8RNC - chains D and F of the 9 polymer chains in the assembly; structure by electron microscopy, 3.52 A resolution.

== Chain D ==
Protein: Polymerase acidic protein
From: Influenza B virus (B/Memphis/13/2003)
Notes: EC 3.1.-.-
UniProt: Q5V8Z9 (Q5V8Z9_9INFB); numbering as in UniProt (aligned over 1-726)
Chain sequence (726 residues; each row starts with the number of its first residue):
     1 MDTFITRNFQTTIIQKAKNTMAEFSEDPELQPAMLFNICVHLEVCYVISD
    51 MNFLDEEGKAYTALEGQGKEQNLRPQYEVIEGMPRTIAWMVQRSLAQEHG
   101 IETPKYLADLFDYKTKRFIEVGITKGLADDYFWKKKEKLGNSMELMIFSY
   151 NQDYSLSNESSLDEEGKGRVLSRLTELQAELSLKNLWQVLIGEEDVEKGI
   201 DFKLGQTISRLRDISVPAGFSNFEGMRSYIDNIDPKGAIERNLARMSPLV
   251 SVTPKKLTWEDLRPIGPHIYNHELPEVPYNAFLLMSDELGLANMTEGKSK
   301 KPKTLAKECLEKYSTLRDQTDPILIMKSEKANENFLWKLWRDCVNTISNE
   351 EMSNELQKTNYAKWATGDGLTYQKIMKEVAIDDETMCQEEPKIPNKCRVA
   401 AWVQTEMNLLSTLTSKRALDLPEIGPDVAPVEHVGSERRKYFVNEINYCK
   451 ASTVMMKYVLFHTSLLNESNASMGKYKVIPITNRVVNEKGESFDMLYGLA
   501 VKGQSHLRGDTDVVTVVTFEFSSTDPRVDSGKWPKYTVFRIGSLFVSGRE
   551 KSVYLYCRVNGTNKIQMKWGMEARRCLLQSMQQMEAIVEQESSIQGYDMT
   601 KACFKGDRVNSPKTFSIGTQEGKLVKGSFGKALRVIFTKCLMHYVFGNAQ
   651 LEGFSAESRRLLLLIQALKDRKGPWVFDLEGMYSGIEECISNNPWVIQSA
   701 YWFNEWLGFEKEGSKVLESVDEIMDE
Unresolved in the structure: 62-74, 717-726
From the paper describing this entry:
  - mutagenesis - K631A/R634A: decreased catalytic activity
  - mutagenesis - K631A/R634A: decreased binding to Acidic leucine-rich nuclear phosphoprotein 32 family member A

== Chain F ==
Protein: Polymerase basic protein 2
From: Influenza B virus (B/Memphis/13/2003)
UniProt: Q5V8X3 (Q5V8X3_9INFB); residues 1-770 here = UniProt positions 1-770
Chain sequence (799 residues; row label = number of the first residue in the row):
     1 MTLAKIELLKQLLRDNEAKTVLKQTTVDQYNIIRKFNTSRIEKNPSLRMK
    51 WAMCSNFPLALTKGDMANRIPLEYKGIQLKTNAEDIGTKGQMCSIAAVTW
   101 WNTYGPIGDTEGFERVYESFFLRKMRLDNATWGRITFGPVERVRKRVLLN
   151 PLTKEMPPDEASNVIMEILFPKEAGIPRESTWIHRELIKEKREKLKGTMI
   201 TPIVLAYMLERELVARRRFLPVAGATSAEFIEMLHCLQGENWRQIYHPGG
   251 NKLTESRSQSMIVACRKIIRRSIVASNPLELAVEIANKTVIDTEPLKSCL
   301 AAIDGGDVACDIIRAALGLKIRQRQRFGRLELKRISGRGFKNDEEILIGN
   351 GTIQKIGIWDGEEEFHVRCGECRGILKKSKMKLEKLLINSAKKEDMRDLI
   401 ILCMVFSQDTRMFQGVRGEINFLNRAGQLLSPMYQLQRYFLNRSNDLFDQ
   451 WGYEESPKASELHGINESMNASDYTLKGVVVTRNVIDDFSSTETEKVSIT
   501 KNLSLIKRTGEVIMGANDVSELESQAQLMITYDTPKMWEMGTTKELVQNT
   551 YQWVLKNLVTLKAQFLLGKEDMFQWDAFEAFESIIPQKMAGQYSGFARAV
   601 LKQMRDQEVMKTDQFIKLLPFCFSPPKLRSNGEPYQFLKLVLKGGGENFI
   651 EVRKGSPLFSYNPQTEVLTICGRMMSLKGKIEDEERNRSMGNAVLAGFLV
   701 SGKYDPDLGDFKTIEELEKLKPGEKANILLYQGKPVKVVKRKRYSALSND
   751 ISQGIKRQRMTVESMGWALSGWSHPQFEKGGGSGGGSGGSAWSHPQFEK
Unresolved in the structure: 141-226, 489-492, 744-799
Construct notes: expression tag (771-799)

== Interface between chain D and chain F ==
Residue-residue contacts (58; chain D residue first):
  M294(D) - T713(F)
  E296(D) - L729(F)
  E296(D) - Y731(F)
  E296(D) - Q732(F)  hydrogen bond (side chain-backbone)
  E423(D) - E647(F)
  V428(D) - W132(F)
  A429(D) - W132(F)  hydrophobic
  P430(D) - W132(F)
  P430(D) - G133(F)
  P430(D) - Q244(F)
  V431(D) - C236(F)  hydrophobic
  V431(D) - W242(F)  hydrophobic
  V431(D) - Q244(F)  hydrogen bond (backbone-side chain)
  R438(D) - F137(F)
  K440(D) - K643(F)
  N444(D) - K588(F)  hydrogen bond
  Y448(D) - M589(F)
  L466(D) - L47(F)  hydrophobic
  N467(D) - L47(F)
  N467(D) - W51(F)
  N470(D) - W51(F)
  K489(D) - Q636(F)
  K489(D) - F637(F)
  K489(D) - L638(F)  hydrogen bond (backbone-backbone)
  K489(D) - K639(F)
  G490(D) - K639(F)
  E491(D) - L638(F)
  E491(D) - T713(F)
  E491(D) - I714(F)  hydrogen bond (side chain-backbone)
  F493(D) - T713(F)
  R508(D) - R40(F)
  K568(D) - N44(F)
  E589(D) - F137(F)
  E589(D) - N241(F)  hydrogen bond
  E589(D) - W242(F)
  S592(D) - F137(F)
  S593(D) - G138(F)  hydrogen bond (side chain-backbone)
  S593(D) - V140(F)
  S593(D) - N241(F)
  I594(D) - E419(F)
  Q595(D) - G138(F)
  Q595(D) - E419(F)  hydrogen bond
  Q595(D) - N421(F)
  G596(D) - R134(F)
  G596(D) - T136(F)
  G596(D) - F137(F)  hydrogen bond (backbone-backbone)
  G596(D) - F422(F)
  Y597(D) - N421(F)
  Y597(D) - F422(F)  hydrophobic
  Y597(D) - L423(F)
  Y597(D) - R438(F)
  D598(D) - F137(F)
  D607(D) - L423(F)
  R608(D) - G427(F)
  R608(D) - Q428(F)  hydrogen bond
  V609(D) - L423(F)  hydrophobic
  V609(D) - L429(F)  hydrophobic
  N610(D) - L423(F)
Interface residues without a listed pair, chain D (36 interface residues in all): K298, K416, D420, E488
Interface residues without a listed pair, chain F (45 interface residues in all): I135, P139, A426, Q525, G646, K654, F711, E715, E718

== Summary ==
The interface between chain D and chain F involves 36 residues on one side and 45 on the other; the contacts
include 10 hydrogen bonds. Polar contacts include E296(D)-Q732(F), V431(D)-Q244(F) and N444(D)-K588(F). From
the paper: K631A/R634A of chain D reduce catalytic activity; K631A/R634A of chain D reduce binding to Acidic
leucine-rich nuclear phosphoprotein 32 family member A.
Here chain D is Polymerase acidic protein and chain F is Polymerase basic protein 2, both from Influenza B
virus (B/Memphis/13/2003). Entry 8RNC (Influenza B polymerase, replication complex, an asymmetric polymerase
dimer bound to human ANP32A (from "Influenza B ...) was determined by electron microscopy, deposited together
with 8RN1, 8RN2, 8RN3, 8RN4, 8RN5, 8RN6 and 5 further entries.
